5VNL - chains B and C of the 3 polymer chains in the assembly; structure by X-ray diffraction, 2.39 A resolution.

[Chain B]
Molecule: Protein transport protein Sec24A
From: Homo sapiens
Reference sequence: O95486 (SC24A_HUMAN); numbering as in UniProt (aligned over 346-1093)
Chain sequence (748 residues; row label = number of the first residue in the row):
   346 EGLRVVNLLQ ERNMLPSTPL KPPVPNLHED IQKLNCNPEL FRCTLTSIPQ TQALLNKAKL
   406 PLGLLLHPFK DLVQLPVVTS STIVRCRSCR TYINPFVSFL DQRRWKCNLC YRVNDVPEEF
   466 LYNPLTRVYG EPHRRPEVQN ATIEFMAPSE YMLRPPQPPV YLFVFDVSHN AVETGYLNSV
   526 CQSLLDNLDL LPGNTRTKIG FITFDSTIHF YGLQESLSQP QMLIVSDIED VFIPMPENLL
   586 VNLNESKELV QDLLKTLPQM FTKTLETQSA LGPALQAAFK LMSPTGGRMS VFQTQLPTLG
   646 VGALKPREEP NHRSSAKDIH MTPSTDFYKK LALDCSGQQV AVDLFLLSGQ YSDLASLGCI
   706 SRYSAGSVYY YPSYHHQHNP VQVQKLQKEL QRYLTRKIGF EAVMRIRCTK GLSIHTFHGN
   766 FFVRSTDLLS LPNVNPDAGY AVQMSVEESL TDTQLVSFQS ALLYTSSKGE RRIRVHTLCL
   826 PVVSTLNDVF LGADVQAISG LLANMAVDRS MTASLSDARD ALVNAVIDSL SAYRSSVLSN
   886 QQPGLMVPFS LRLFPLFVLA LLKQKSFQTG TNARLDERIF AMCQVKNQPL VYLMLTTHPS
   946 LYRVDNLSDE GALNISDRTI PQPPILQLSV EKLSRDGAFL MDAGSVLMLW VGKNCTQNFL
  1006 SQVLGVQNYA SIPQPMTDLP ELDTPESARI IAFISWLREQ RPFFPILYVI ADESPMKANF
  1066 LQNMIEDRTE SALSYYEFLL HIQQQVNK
Unresolved in the structure: 467-475, 663-665, 883-887
Differences from the reference sequence: conflict Ala-1056 (Arg in O95486)
Swiss-Prot annotation at these positions:
  - region: Cys-431 to Cys-455 (Zinc finger-like)
  - binding site (Zn(2+)): Cys-431, Cys-434, Cys-452, Cys-455
Bound ions: Zn2+: Cys-431, Cys-434, Cys-452, Cys-455
Residues lining bound ligands: 4-phenyl-butanoic acid (CLT): Arg-430, Tyr-437, Tyr-496, Val-748, Arg-750, Arg-752, Ala-806, Leu-807, Leu-808, Ile-818

[Chain C]
Molecule: Vesicle-trafficking protein SEC22b
From: Mus musculus
Reference sequence: O08547 (SC22B_MOUSE); residues 1-157 here = UniProt positions 1-157
Chain sequence (157 residues; numbered 1 to 157; the number before each row is that of its first residue):
     1 MVLLTMIARV ADGLPLAASM QEDEQSGRDL QQYQSQAKQL FRKLNEQSPT RCTLEAGAMT
    61 FHYIIEQGVC YLVLCEAAFP KKLAFAYLED LHSEFDEQHG KKVPTVSRPY SFIEFDTFIQ
   121 KTKKLYIDSR ARRNLGSINT ELQDVQRIMV ANIEEVL
Unresolved in the structure: 24-28, 133-147
Swiss-Prot annotation at these positions:
  - modified residue: Lys-38 (N6-acetyllysine), Ser-137 (Phosphoserine), Thr-140 (Phosphothreonine)

[Interface between chain B and chain C]
Residue-residue contacts - 25 pairs, chain B then chain C:
  Met-491(B) with Arg-108(C)
  Ala-492(B) with Pro-109(C)
  Pro-493(B) with Pro-109(C)
  Ser-494(B) with Pro-15(C); Lys-38(C); Pro-109(C)
  Met-497(B) with Tyr-110(C), hydrophobic
  Leu-498(B) with Gln-34(C), hydrogen bond (backbone-side chain)
  Arg-499(B) with Gln-34(C)
  Pro-500(B) with Ala-18(C), hydrophobic; Met-20(C); Tyr-110(C)
  Pro-501(B) with Tyr-110(C)
  Asn-539(B) with Glu-114(C)
  Thr-540(B) with Glu-114(C), hydrogen bond
  Arg-541(B) with Ile-113(C); Glu-114(C); Asp-116(C), salt bridge
  Glu-582(B) with Lys-124(C), salt bridge
  Glu-590(B) with Thr-117(C)
  Ser-628(B) with Asp-23(C), hydrogen bond
  Pro-629(B) with Asp-23(C)
  Lys-813(B) with Ile-113(C)
  Gly-814(B) with Ile-113(C)
  Glu-815(B) with Arg-108(C), salt bridge
Other interface residues (no listed pair), chain B (20 interface residues in all): Gln-683
Other interface residues (no listed pair), chain C (15 interface residues in all): Lys-121

[Summary]
The interface between chain B and chain C involves 20 residues on one side and 15 on the other, with 3
hydrogen bonds and 3 salt bridges. Polar pairs include Arg-541(B)/Asp-116(C), Glu-582(B)/Lys-124(C) and
Glu-815(B)/Arg-108(C). Chain B binds 4-phenyl-butanoic acid.
Chain B is Protein transport protein Sec24A (Homo sapiens) and chain C is Vesicle-trafficking protein SEC22b
(Mus musculus); the structure, Crystal structure of Sec23a/Sec24a/Sec22 complexed with 4-phenylbutyric acid
(1mM soaking), was determined by X-ray diffraction together with 5VNE, 5VNF, 5VNG, 5VNH, 5VNI, 5VNJ and 4
further entries from the same study.
